4MKG - chain A; structure by X-ray diffraction, 1.45 A resolution.

# Chain A
Name: Adenylate kinase
From: Bacillus subtilis
Notes: EC 2.7.4.3
Reference sequence: P16304 (KAD_BACSU); residue numbers follow UniProt; this construct covers 1-217
Amino-acid sequence (217 residues; each row starts with the number of its first residue):
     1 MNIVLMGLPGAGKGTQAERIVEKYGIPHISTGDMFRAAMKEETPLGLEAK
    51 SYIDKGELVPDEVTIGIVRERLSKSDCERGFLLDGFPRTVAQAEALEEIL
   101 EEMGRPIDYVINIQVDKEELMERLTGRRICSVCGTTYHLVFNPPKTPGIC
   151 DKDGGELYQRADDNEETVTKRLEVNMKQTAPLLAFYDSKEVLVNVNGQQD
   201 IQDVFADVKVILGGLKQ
Construct notes: engineered mutation Ile3 (Leu in P16304), Ala17 (Gly in P16304), Lys23 (Asp in P16304), Arg69 (Lys in P16304), Ser73 (Gly in P16304), Ser75 (Asp in P16304), Met103 (Tyr in P16304), Arg105 (Lys in P16304), Gln114 (Glu in P16304), Glu118 (Asp in P16304), Glu119 (Val in P16304), Thr169 (Ser in P16304), Ala180 (Gln in P16304), Ala184 (Asp in P16304), Asp187 (Ser in P16304), Ser188 (Glu in P16304), Glu190 (Gly in P16304), Val191 (Tyr in P16304), Val193 (Ala in P16304), Phe205 (Tyr in P16304), Val210 (Asp in P16304), Ile211 (Leu in P16304), Gln217 (Lys in P16304)
Metal / ion sites: Zn2+: Cys130, Cys133, Cys150, Asp153
Small-molecule neighbours: bis(adenosine)-5'-pentaphosphate (AP5): Leu8, Pro9, Gly10, Ala11, Gly12, Lys13, Gly14, Thr15, Thr31, Gly32, Phe35, Arg36, Tyr52, Ile53, Glu57, Leu58, Val59, Thr64, Gly85, Phe86, Arg88, Gln92, Arg123, Leu124, Arg127, Thr136, Tyr137, His138, Phe141, Asn142, Arg160, Asp162, Arg171, Gly197, Gln199, Asp200, Ile201, Val204
Swiss-Prot annotation at these positions:
  - region: Ser30 to Val59 (NMP), Gly126 to Asp163 (LID)
  - binding site (ATP): Gly10 to Thr15, Arg127, Thr136, Tyr137, Gln199
  - binding site (AMP): Thr31, Arg36, Glu57 to Val59, Gly85 to Arg88, Gln92, Arg160, Arg171
  - binding site (Zn(2+)): Cys130, Cys133, Cys150, Asp153

# Summary
Ligands of chain A: bis(adenosine)-5'-pentaphosphate. Cys130, Cys133, Cys150 and Asp153 form the Zn2+ site.
UniProt lists 10 ATP-binding residues, 12 AMP-binding residues and 4 Zn2+-binding residues.
Chain A is Adenylate kinase (Bacillus subtilis); the structure, Crystal structure of a stable adenylate kinase
variant AKv8, was determined by X-ray diffraction, deposited together with 4MKF and 4MKH.
